PDB entry 7XK7 | electron microscopy, 2.90 A resolution | chains B and C of the 6 polymer chains in the assembly

Chain B:
Molecule: Na(+)-translocating NADH-quinone reductase subunit B
Organism: Vibrio cholerae O395
Notes: EC 7.2.1.1
Reference sequence: A5F5X0 (NQRB_VIBC3); residues 1-415 here = UniProt positions 1-415
Sequence (415 residues; row label = number of the first residue in the row):
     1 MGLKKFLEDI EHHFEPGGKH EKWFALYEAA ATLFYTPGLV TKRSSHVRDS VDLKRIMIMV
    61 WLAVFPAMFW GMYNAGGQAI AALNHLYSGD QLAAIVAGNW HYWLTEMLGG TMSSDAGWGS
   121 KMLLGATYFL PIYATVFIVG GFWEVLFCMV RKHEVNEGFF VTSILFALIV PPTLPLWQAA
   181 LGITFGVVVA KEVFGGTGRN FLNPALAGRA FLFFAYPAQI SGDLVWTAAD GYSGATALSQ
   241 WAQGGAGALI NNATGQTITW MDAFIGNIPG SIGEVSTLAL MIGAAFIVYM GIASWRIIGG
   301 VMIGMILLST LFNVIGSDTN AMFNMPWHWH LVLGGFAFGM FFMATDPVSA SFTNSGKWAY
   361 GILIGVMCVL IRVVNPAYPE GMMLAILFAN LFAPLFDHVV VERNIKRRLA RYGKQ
Disordered / not traced: 1, 414-415
Swiss-Prot annotation at these positions:
  - modified residue: Thr236 (FMN phosphoryl threonine)
Covalent attachments: flavin mononucleotide (FMN) linked to Thr236
Residues lining bound ligands:
  - FMN (flavin mononucleotide), molecule 1: Ile169, Leu206, Arg209, Phe213, Trp226, Ala237, Leu238, Ser239, Gly270, Ser271, Glu274, Gly334, Gly335, Phe338, Gly339, Met343, Tyr378, Pro379, Glu380, Gly381, Met382, Met383, Leu384
  - FMN, molecule 2: Phe213, Phe214, Pro217, Ser221, Gly222, Asp223, Gln243, Ala377, Tyr378, Pro379
  - Korormicin (IQT): Trp23, Leu33, Lys54, Met57, Ile58, Phe137, Ile138, Gly141, Phe142, Glu144, Val145, Leu146, Met149, Asn156, Glu157, Gly158, Phe159, Phe160
  - riboflavin (RBF): Ile56, Met57, Val60, Gly158, Val161, Thr162, Leu165, Lys191, Gly196, Thr197, Gly198, Arg199, Asn200, Leu202, Asn203, Pro204, Ala205, Ile292, Ala293, Phe342, Met343, Thr345, Asp346, Pro347, Val348, Ser349
What the authors report for this chain:
  - conformationally variable residues (order/disorder transition, side-chain flip): Gly2 to Leu26, Phe160
  - binding site for Korormicin: Trp23, Met57, Ile58, Phe142, Glu144, Val145, Glu157, Phe160
  - mutagenesis - E157A: decreased catalytic activity
  - mutagenesis - E157A (Kd 2.0 uM): decreased binding to Korormicin

Chain C:
Molecule: Na(+)-translocating NADH-quinone reductase subunit C
Organism: Vibrio cholerae O395
Notes: EC 7.2.1.1
Reference sequence: A5F5Y7 (NQRC_VIBC3); residues 1-257 here = UniProt positions 1-257
Sequence (257 residues; each row starts with the number of its first residue):
     1 MASNNDSIKK TLFVVIALSL VCSIIVSAAA VGLRDKQKEN AALDKQSKIL QVAGIEAKGS
    61 KQIVELFNKS IEPRLVDFNT GDFVEGDAAN YDQRKAAKEA SESIKLTAEQ DKAKIQRRAN
   121 VGVVYLVKDG DKTSKVILPV HGNGLWSMMY AFVAVETDGN TVSGLTYYEQ GETPGLGGEV
   181 ENPAWRAQWV GKKLFDENHK PAIKIVKGGA PQGSEHGVDG LSGATLTSNG VQNTFDFWLG
   241 DMGFGPFLTK VRDGGLN
Disordered / not traced: 1-5, 257
Swiss-Prot annotation at these positions:
  - modified residue: Thr225 (FMN phosphoryl threonine)
Covalent attachments: flavin mononucleotide (FMN) linked to Thr225
Residues lining bound ligands:
  - Ca2+ (CA): Gln93, Ala97, Arg118, Ala119, His141, Trp238
  - FMN (flavin mononucleotide): Leu145, Trp146, Glu172, Thr173, Leu176, Gly177, Lys207, Gly223, Ala224, Leu226, Thr227

Interface between chain B and chain C:
Contacting residue pairs (9; chain B residue first):
  Pro217(B) - Leu176(C)
  Ala218(B) - Leu176(C)  hydrophobic
  Asp223(B) - Lys207(C)
  Leu224(B) - Ser222(C)
  Pro376(B) - Leu145(C)
  Pro376(B) - Leu226(C)
  Ala377(B) - Leu145(C)  hydrophobic
  Ala377(B) - Trp146(C)  hydrophobic
  Tyr378(B) - Trp146(C)
Other interface residues (no listed pair), chain B (9 interface residues in all): Ser221, Ser233

In short:
Chain B and chain C form an interface of 9 and 6 residues respectively. Ligands of chain B: riboflavin,
Korormicin and flavin mononucleotide. Bound to chain C: Ca2+. Flavin mononucleotide is covalently linked to
Thr236(B). From the paper: a binding site for Korormicin at Trp23(B), Met57(B) and Ile58(B) among others;
E157A of chain B reduces catalytic activity.
Here chain B is Na(+)-translocating NADH-quinone reductase subunit B and chain C is Na(+)-translocating
NADH-quinone reductase subunit C, both from Vibrio cholerae O395. Entry 7XK7 (Cryo-EM structure of Na+-pumping
NADH-ubiquinone oxidoreductase from Vibrio cholerae, with korormicin) was determined by electron microscopy
together with 7XK3, 7XK4, 7XK5 and 7XK6 from the same study.
